7FKY - chains A and B; structure by X-ray diffraction, 1.59 A resolution.

# Chain A
Molecule: Pre-mRNA-splicing factor 8
Source organism: Saccharomyces cerevisiae S288C
UniProt: P33334 (PRP8_YEAST); numbering as in UniProt (aligned over 1836-2090)
Amino-acid sequence (258 residues; each row starts with the number of its first residue):
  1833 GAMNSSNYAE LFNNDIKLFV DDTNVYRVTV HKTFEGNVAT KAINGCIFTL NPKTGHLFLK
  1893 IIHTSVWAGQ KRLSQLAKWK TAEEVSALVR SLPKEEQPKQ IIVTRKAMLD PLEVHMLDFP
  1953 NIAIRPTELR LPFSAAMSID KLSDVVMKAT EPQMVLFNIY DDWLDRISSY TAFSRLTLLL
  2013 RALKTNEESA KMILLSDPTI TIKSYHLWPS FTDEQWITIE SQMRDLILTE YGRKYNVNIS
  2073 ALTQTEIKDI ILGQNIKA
Unresolved in the structure: 2070-2090
Construct notes: expression tag (1833-1835)
Curated features (UniProtKB/Swiss-Prot):
  - mutagenesis: Asp1853 (D1853A: Alters protein folding. Severely impaired growth. Strongly reduced growth at 35 degrees Celsius; when associated with A-1854; D1853N: Reduced growth at 30 degrees Celsius ...), Asp1854 (D1854A: Reduced growth at 30 degrees Celsius. Strongly reduced growth at 16 degrees Celsius. Strongly reduced growth at 35 degrees Celsius; when associated with A-1853 ...), Thr1855 (T1855A: Reduced growth at 30 degrees Celsius. Strongly reduced growth at 16 degrees Celsius), Thr1936 (T1936A: Reduced growth at 30 degrees Celsius. Strongly reduced growth at 16 degrees Celsius), Arg1937 (R1937K: Severely impaired growth. Reduced growth at 30 degrees Celsius. Strongly reduced growth at 16 degrees Celsius)

# Chain B
Molecule: A1 cistron-splicing factor AAR2
Source organism: Saccharomyces cerevisiae S288C
UniProt: P32357 (AAR2_YEAST); aligned to UniProt positions 1-317 over residues 1-317
Amino-acid sequence (308 residues; row label = number of the first residue in the row; note: 13 numbers in that range are skipped by the numbering (no residue carries them; nothing is unmodelled there); numbers below 1 keep their minus sign (Gly-3 is residue -3)):
    -3 GAMAMNTVPF TSAPIEVTIG IDQYSFNVKE NQPFHGIKDI PIGHVHVIHF QHADNSSMRY
    57 GYWFDCRMGN FYIQYDPKDG LYKMMEERDG AKFENIVHNF KERQMMVSYP KIDEDDTWYN
   117 LTEFVQMDKI RKIVRKDENQ FSYVDSSMTT VQENEL
   166 SSSSSDPAHS LNYTVINFKS REAIRPGHEM EDFLDKSYYL NTVMLQGIFK NSSNYFGELQ
   226 FAFLNAMFFG NYGSSLQWHA MIELICSSAT VPKHMLDKLD EILYYQIKTL PEQYSDILLN
   286 ERVWNICLYS SFQKNSLHNT EKIMENKYPE LL
Unresolved in the structure: -3 to 0, 166-169
Construct notes: expression tag (-3 to 0); conflict Ser166 (Leu153 in P32357), Ser167 (Lys154 in P32357), Ser170 (Asp in P32357)
Curated features (UniProtKB/Swiss-Prot):
  - region: Leu261 to Ile282 (Leucine-zipper)
  - modified residue: Ser253 (Phosphoserine), Thr274 (Phosphothreonine)

# Chain A / chain B interface
Pairs across the interface (18; chain A residue first):
  Gln1907(A) with Met195(B); Leu199(B)
  Leu1908(A) with Met195(B), hydrophobic
  Trp1911(A) with Glu194(B); Met195(B), hydrophobic; Phe198(B), hydrophobic
  Asp1942(A) with Lys184(B), salt bridge; Phe198(B)
  Glu1945(A) with Lys184(B), salt bridge
  Val1946(A) with Ile189(B), hydrophobic; Glu194(B); Phe198(B), hydrophobic
  His1947(A) with Glu194(B), salt bridge
  Leu1949(A) with Lys184(B); Ser185(B); Arg186(B); Ile189(B), hydrophobic
  Asp1950(A) with Arg186(B), salt bridge

# Overview
Chain A and chain B form an interface of 9 and 8 residues respectively; the contacts include 4 salt bridges.
Polar contacts include Asp1942(A)-Lys184(B), Glu1945(A)-Lys184(B) and His1947(A)-Glu194(B). UniProt lists 5
mutagenesis sites on chain A.
Chain A is Pre-mRNA-splicing factor 8 and chain B is A1 cistron-splicing factor AAR2, both from Saccharomyces
cerevisiae S288C; the structure, PanDDA analysis group deposition -- Aar2/RNaseH in complex with fragment
P04G05 from the F2X-Universal Library, was determined by X-ray diffraction, deposited together with 5ST0,
5ST1, 5ST2, 5ST3, 5ST4, 5ST5 and 248 further entries.
